7VUQ - chains B and C of the 4 polymer chains in the assembly; structure by X-ray diffraction, 3.10 A resolution.

# Chain B
Protein: Nuclear factor NF-kappa-B p52 subunit
From: Homo sapiens
UniProt: Q00653 (NFKB2_HUMAN); residue numbers follow UniProt; this construct covers 1-398
Chain sequence (398 residues; row label = number of the first residue in the row):
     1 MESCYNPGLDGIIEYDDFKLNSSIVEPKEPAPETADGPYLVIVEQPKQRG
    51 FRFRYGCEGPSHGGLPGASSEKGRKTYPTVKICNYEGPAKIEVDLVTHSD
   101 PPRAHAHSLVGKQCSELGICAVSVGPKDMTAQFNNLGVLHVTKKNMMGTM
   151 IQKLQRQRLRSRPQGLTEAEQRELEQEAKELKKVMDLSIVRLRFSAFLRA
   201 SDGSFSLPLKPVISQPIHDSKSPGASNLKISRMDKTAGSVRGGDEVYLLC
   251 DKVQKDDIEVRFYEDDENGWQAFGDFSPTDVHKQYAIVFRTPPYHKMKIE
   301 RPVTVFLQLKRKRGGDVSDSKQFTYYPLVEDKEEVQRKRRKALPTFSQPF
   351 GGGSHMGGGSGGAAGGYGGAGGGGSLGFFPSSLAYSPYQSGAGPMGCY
Unresolved in the structure: 1-33, 330-398
Disulfide bonds: Cys114-Cys120
Curated features (UniProtKB/Swiss-Prot):
  - region: Phe346 to Gly377 (GRR)
  - motif: Arg337 to Lys341 (Nuclear localization signal)
  - modified residue (Phosphoserine): Ser23, Ser161
  - mutagenesis: Tyr247 to Leu249 (Two-fold reduction in heterodimerization with RelA)
Reported in the primary citation:
  - binding site for the 18-nt DNA strand: Arg52
  - binding site for the 18-nt DNA strand: Lys144 (from molecular simulation)
  - mutagenesis - K144A: decreased binding to the 18-nt DNA strand
  - binding site for the 18-nt DNA strand (chain C): Arg52
  - mutagenesis - K144A: decreased binding to the 18-nt DNA strand (chain C)
  - mutagenesis - K144A: unchanged binding to Bcl3

# Chain C
Molecule: 18-nt DNA strand
Sequence (18 nucleotides; row label = number of the first residue in the row):
     1 CAAGGGGTTACCCCCTTC
Unresolved in the structure: 18

# Interface between chain B and chain C
Pairs across the interface (13):
  Arg52(B) with DG6(C), hydrogen bond to the base
  Arg54(B) with DG4(C), base contact; DG5(C), hydrogen bond to the base
  Ser61(B) with DA2(C), hydrogen bond to the phosphate; DA3(C), base contact
  His62(B) with DA3(C), base contact; DG4(C), hydrogen bond to the base; DG5(C), base contact
  Gly63(B) with DA3(C), sugar contact; DG4(C), phosphate contact
  Gly64(B) with DG4(C), phosphate contact
  Lys221(B) with DG6(C), base contact; DG7(C), base contact
Also at the interface, not in a pair above, chain B (9 interface residues in all): Glu58, Asn135

# Summary
9 residues of chain B and 6 residues of chain C are in contact, with 4 hydrogen bonds. Polar contacts include
Arg52(B)-DG6(C), Arg54(B)-DG5(C) and His62(B)-DG4(C). The paper reports a binding site for the 18-nt DNA
strand at Arg52(B) and Lys144(B); K144A of chain B reduces binding to the 18-nt DNA strand.
Chain B is Nuclear factor NF-kappa-B p52 subunit (Homo sapiens) and chain C is an 18-nt DNA strand; the
structure, Structure of NF-kB p52 homodimer bound to A/T-centric P-Selectin kB DNA fragment, was determined by
X-ray diffraction together with 7W7L, 7VUP and 7CLI from the same study.
